Entry 9CQ4 (electron microscopy, 3.27 A resolution); this record covers chains K and E of the 12 polymer chains in the assembly.

[Chain K]
Protein: T-cell surface glycoprotein CD3 delta chain
Source organism: Homo sapiens
UniProt: P04234 (CD3D_HUMAN); numbering as in UniProt (aligned over 1-171)
Sequence (174 residues; each row starts with the number of its first residue):
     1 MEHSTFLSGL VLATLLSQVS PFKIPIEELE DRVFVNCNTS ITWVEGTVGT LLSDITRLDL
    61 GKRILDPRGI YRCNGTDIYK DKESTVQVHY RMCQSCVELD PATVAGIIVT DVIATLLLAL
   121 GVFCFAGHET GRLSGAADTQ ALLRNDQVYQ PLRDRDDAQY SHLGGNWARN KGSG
Disordered / not traced: 1-21, 129-174
Differences from the reference sequence: expression tag (172-174)
UniProt features mapped onto this chain:
  - modified residue (Phosphotyrosine): Tyr149, Tyr160
  - glycosylation (N-linked (GlcNAc...) asparagine): Asn38, Asn74
Disulfide bonds: Cys37-Cys73, Cys93-Cys96
Glycans and other covalent adducts: N-acetylglucosamine (NAG) linked to Asn38, Asn74
Reported in the primary citation:
  - post-translational modification sites: Asn38, Asn74

[Chain E]
Protein: T-cell surface glycoprotein CD3 epsilon chain
Source organism: Homo sapiens
UniProt: P07766 (CD3E_HUMAN); residue numbers follow UniProt; this construct covers 1-207
Sequence (210 residues; each row starts with the number of its first residue):
     1 MQSGTHWRVL GLCLLSVGVW GQDGNEEMGG ITQTPYKVSI SGTTVILTCP QYPGSEILWQ
    61 HNDKNIGGDE DDKNIGSDED HLSLKEFSEL EQSGYYVCYP RGSKPEDANF YLYLRARVCE
   121 NCMEMDVMSV ATIVIVDICI TGGLLLLVYY WSKNRKAKAK PVTRGAGAGG RQRGQNKERP
   181 PPVPNPDYEP IRKGQRDLYS GLNQRRIGSG
Disordered / not traced: 1-32, 156-210
Differences from the reference sequence: expression tag (208-210)
Disulfide bonds: Cys49-Cys98, Cys119-Cys122

[How chain K and chain E interact]
Pairs across the interface (60):
  Phe22(K) - Tyr111(E)
  Lys23(K) - Asp63(E)  salt bridge
  Lys23(K) - Tyr111(E)
  Ile24(K) - Tyr95(E)  hydrogen bond (backbone-side chain)
  Pro25(K) - Tyr95(E)
  Ile26(K) - Tyr95(E)  hydrogen bond (backbone-side chain)
  Ile26(K) - Tyr113(E)  hydrophobic
  Glu28(K) - Arg115(E)  salt bridge
  Arg63(K) - Arg115(E)
  Ile70(K) - Pro35(E)  hydrophobic
  Ile70(K) - Phe110(E)  hydrophobic
  Lys82(K) - Glu106(E)
  Lys82(K) - Asn109(E)
  Glu83(K) - Asn109(E)  hydrogen bond
  Ser84(K) - Asn109(E)
  Thr85(K) - Asn109(E)  hydrogen bond (backbone-backbone)
  Thr85(K) - Phe110(E)
  Thr85(K) - Tyr111(E)
  Val86(K) - Tyr111(E)
  Gln87(K) - Pro35(E)
  Gln87(K) - Tyr36(E)  hydrogen bond (side chain-backbone)
  Gln87(K) - Phe110(E)
  Gln87(K) - Tyr111(E)  hydrogen bond (backbone-backbone)
  Gln87(K) - Leu112(E)
  Gln87(K) - Tyr113(E)  hydrogen bond (backbone-backbone)
  His89(K) - Val38(E)
  His89(K) - Tyr113(E)  hydrogen bond (backbone-backbone)
  His89(K) - Arg115(E)
  Tyr90(K) - Tyr113(E)
  Tyr90(K) - Arg115(E)
  Arg91(K) - Ile40(E)
  Arg91(K) - Arg115(E)
  Arg91(K) - Ala116(E)
  Arg91(K) - Arg117(E)  hydrogen bond (backbone-backbone)
  Arg91(K) - Val118(E)
  Arg91(K) - Cys122(E)  hydrogen bond (side chain-backbone)
  Met92(K) - Glu89(E)
  Met92(K) - Arg115(E)
  Met92(K) - Arg117(E)
  Cys93(K) - Arg117(E)
  Cys93(K) - Cys119(E)  hydrophobic
  Ser95(K) - Glu124(E)
  Ser95(K) - Met125(E)  hydrogen bond (side chain-backbone)
  Cys96(K) - Met123(E)
  Cys96(K) - Glu124(E)
  Val97(K) - Asn121(E)
  Val97(K) - Cys122(E)
  Val97(K) - Met123(E)  hydrogen bond (backbone-backbone)
  Val97(K) - Met125(E)  hydrophobic
  Glu98(K) - Glu120(E)
  Glu98(K) - Asn121(E)
  Glu98(K) - Cys122(E)  hydrogen bond
  Leu99(K) - Asn121(E)  hydrogen bond (backbone-backbone)
  Thr115(K) - Thr141(E)
  Ala119(K) - Leu144(E)  hydrophobic
  Val122(K) - Leu145(E)  hydrophobic
  Val122(K) - Val148(E)  hydrophobic
  Phe123(K) - Trp151(E)  hydrophobic
  Phe123(K) - Ser152(E)
  Ala126(K) - Ser152(E)
Also at the interface, not in a pair above, chain K (33 interface residues in all): Asp66, Val88, Leu118, Gly127
Also at the interface, not in a pair above, chain E (34 interface residues in all): Asn62, Asp107, Leu114, Tyr149

[In short]
33 residues of chain K face 34 of chain E across their interface, with 14 hydrogen bonds and 2 salt bridges.
Among the polar pairs are Lys23(K)-Asp63(E), Glu28(K)-Arg115(E) and Ile24(K)-Tyr95(E). Covalently linked
N-acetylglucosamine: at Asn38(K) and Asn74(K). From the paper: modification sites Asn38(K) and Asn74(K).
Chain K is T-cell surface glycoprotein CD3 delta chain and chain E is T-cell surface glycoprotein CD3 epsilon
chain, both from Homo sapiens; the structure, G115 gamma delta TCR/CD3 complex bound by OKT3 Fab, was
determined by electron microscopy (same publication as 9CQ7, 9CQ8 and 9CQL).
